PDB entry 4R79 | X-ray diffraction, 3.10 A resolution | chains E and B of the 8 polymer chains in the assembly

[Chain E]
Molecule: left Inverted repeat NTS
Sequence (25 nucleotides; each row starts with the number of its first residue):
     4 GGTGTACAAG TAGGGAATGT CGGTT

[Chain B]
Molecule: Mariner Mos1 transposase
Source organism: Drosophila mauritiana
Notes: EC 3.1.-.-
Reference sequence: Q7JQ07 (MOS1T_DROMA); numbering as in UniProt (aligned over 1-345)
Amino-acid sequence (345 residues; numbered 1 to 345; the number before each row is that of its first residue):
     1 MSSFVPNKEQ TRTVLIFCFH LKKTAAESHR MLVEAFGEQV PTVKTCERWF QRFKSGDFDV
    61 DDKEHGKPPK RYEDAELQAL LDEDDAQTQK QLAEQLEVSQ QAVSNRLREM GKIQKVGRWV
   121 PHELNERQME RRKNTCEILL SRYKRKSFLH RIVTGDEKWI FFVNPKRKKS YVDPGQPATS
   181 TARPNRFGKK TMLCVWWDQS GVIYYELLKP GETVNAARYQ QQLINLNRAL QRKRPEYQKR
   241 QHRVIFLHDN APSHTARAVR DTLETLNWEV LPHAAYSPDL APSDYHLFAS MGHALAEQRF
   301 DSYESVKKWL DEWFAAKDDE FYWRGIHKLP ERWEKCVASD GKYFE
Unresolved in the structure: 1-4, 238-242
Differences from the reference sequence: variant Thr45 (Lys in Q7JQ07), Asn164 (Ser in Q7JQ07), Pro210 (Arg in Q7JQ07), Phe344 (Leu in Q7JQ07); engineered mutation Ala216 (Thr in Q7JQ07)
Curated features (UniProtKB/Swiss-Prot):
  - DNA-binding region (H-T-H motif): Thr24 to Ser55, Gln89 to Met110
  - region: Ile113 to Asn125 (Linker)
  - binding site (Mg(2+)): Asp156, Asp249, Asp284
  - site: Arg48 (Important for base-specific DNA-binding), Gln100 (Important for base-specific DNA-binding), Arg118 (Important for base-specific DNA-binding), Arg186 (Critical for target DNA recognition), His293 (Important for base-specific DNA-binding)
Cystine bridges: Cys136-Cys336
Ion coordination: Mn2+: Asp156, Asp249 (shared with 1 residue of chain H)
What the authors report for this chain:
  - binding site for left Inverted repeat NTS: Arg48, His65 to Arg71
  - binding site for left Inverted repeat TS: Lys44, His65
  - binding site for left Inverted repeat TS: Arg118, Arg183, Glu345
  - mutagenesis - T216A: increased expression (citing earlier work)

[How chain E and chain B interact]
Contacting residue pairs (31; chain E residue first):
  DG7(E) with Thr88(B), phosphate contact
  DT8(E) with Thr88(B), phosphate contact; Gln89(B), hydrogen bond to the phosphate; Gln100(B), base contact; Gln114(B), hydrogen bond to the phosphate
  DA9(E) with Gln89(B), hydrogen bond to the phosphate; Gln100(B), hydrogen bond to the base; Gln101(B), base contact; Ser104(B), hydrogen bond to the phosphate
  DC10(E) with Gln101(B), base contact
  DG16(E) with Gly66(B), hydrogen bond to the base; Pro68(B), base contact
  DG17(E) with His65(B), base contact; Gly66(B), hydrogen bond to the base; Lys67(B), sugar contact
  DG18(E) with His65(B), base contact; Gly66(B), sugar contact
  DA19(E) with Lys63(B), phosphate contact; Glu64(B), phosphate contact
  DA20(E) with Lys8(B), phosphate contact; Asp62(B), phosphate contact; Lys63(B), hydrogen bond to the phosphate
  DT21(E) with Lys8(B), phosphate contact; Thr45(B), sugar contact; Arg48(B), base contact
  DG22(E) with Pro41(B), phosphate contact; Thr42(B), hydrogen bond to the phosphate; Thr45(B), hydrogen bond to the phosphate; Arg48(B), hydrogen bond to the base
  DT23(E) with Thr42(B), phosphate contact; Lys44(B), base contact
Other interface residues (no listed pair), chain E (14 interface residues in all): DA15, DC24
Other interface residues (no listed pair), chain B (22 interface residues in all): Trp49, Arg52, Lys90

[Overview]
The interface between chain E and chain B involves 14 residues on one side and 22 on the other, with 11
hydrogen bonds. Polar pairs include DA9(E)-Gln100(B), DG16(E)-Gly66(B) and DG17(E)-Gly66(B). From the paper: a
binding site for left Inverted repeat TS at Lys44(B), His65(B) and Arg118(B) among others; T216A of chain B
increases expression.
Chain E is left Inverted repeat NTS and chain B is Mariner Mos1 transposase (Drosophila mauritiana); the
structure, Mos1 transposase paired-end complex with left transposon end, was determined by X-ray diffraction.
